6MUR - chains C and E of the 8 polymer chains in the assembly; structure by electron microscopy, 3.10 A resolution.

[Chain C]
Molecule: Uncharacterized protein Csm3
Source organism: Thermococcus onnurineus
Reference sequence: B6YWC0 (B6YWC0_THEON); residues 1-290 here = UniProt positions 1-290
Chain sequence (291 residues; each row starts with the number of its first residue; numbering starts at 0):
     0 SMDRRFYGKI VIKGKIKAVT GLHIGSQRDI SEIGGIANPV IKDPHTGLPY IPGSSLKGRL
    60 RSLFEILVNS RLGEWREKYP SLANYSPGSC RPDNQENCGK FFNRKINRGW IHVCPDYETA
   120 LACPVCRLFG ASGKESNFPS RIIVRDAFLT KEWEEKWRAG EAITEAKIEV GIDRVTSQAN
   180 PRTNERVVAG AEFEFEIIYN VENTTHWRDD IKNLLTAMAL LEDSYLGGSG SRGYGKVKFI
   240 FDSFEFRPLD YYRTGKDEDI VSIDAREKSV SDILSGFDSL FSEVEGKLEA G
Disordered / not traced: 0-3, 28-33, 288-290
Construct notes: expression tag (0); engineered mutation Ala-36 (Asp in B6YWC0)
Metal / ion sites: Zn2+: His-111, Cys-113, Cys-122, Cys-125
What the authors report for this chain:
  - binding site for the 38-nt RNA strand: Ser-53, Lys-56, Arg-58, Arg-60, Ile-167, Ile-171, Arg-173, Arg-181, Gly-226, Gly-227, Arg-231
  - mutagenesis - K56A/R60A: decreased catalytic activity with the 40-nt RNA strand
  - mutagenesis - H22A, K41A, R181A, G226A/G227A: unchanged catalytic activity with the 40-nt RNA strand
  - mutagenesis - D36A: abolished catalytic activity with the 40-nt RNA strand

[Chain E]
Molecule: Uncharacterized protein
Source organism: Thermococcus onnurineus (strain NA1)
Reference sequence: B6YWC1 (B6YWC1_THEON); numbering as in UniProt (aligned over 1-289)
Chain sequence (289 residues; numbered 1 to 289; the number before each row is that of its first residue):
     1 MPKFIAVKLI PKGPFRDIPR ADTLFGAIGN AISAIHGQSA VEELVDAFVG GARISSAFPY
    61 SGDTYYLPKP LSVEPALEGI LTGLDEEERY TTAKRLRKAK YLDLKNFELA LRLRPFTIPE
   121 EIPYARVDVP RVVLDRVTQD SSIYFWEEIR FREKSGVYFL YSGPREVFDG YIAPAMRFLG
   181 DTGIGGKSTW GAGLFEVEFH EMKIDAPGSE YSVTLSNALP TKTPVLWRLL RKGGWSFGRR
   241 KPRMTFIAEG SIVKNDPGGM ERLELGLSHE VYVYGLTFPL GVELPEGLE
Disordered / not traced: 1, 288-289
What the authors report for this chain:
  - binding site for the 38-nt RNA strand: Ala-27, Leu-134, Arg-136, Ile-143, Tyr-144, Gly-234, Trp-235, His-269
  - mutagenesis - Y144A, W235A: unchanged catalytic activity with the 40-nt RNA strand

[Interface between chain C and chain E]
Pairs across the interface (59):
  Phe-5(C) / Ala-34(E)  hydrophobic
  Phe-5(C) / Phe-178(E)  hydrophobic
  Lys-8(C) / Asp-181(E)
  Ser-25(C) / Pro-130(E)
  Asp-42(C) / Arg-150(E)
  Pro-43(C) / Val-127(E)  hydrophobic
  Pro-43(C) / Arg-150(E)
  His-44(C) / Ala-125(E)
  His-44(C) / Arg-150(E)  hydrogen bond (side chain-backbone)
  His-44(C) / Phe-151(E)
  His-44(C) / Arg-152(E)  hydrogen bond
  Tyr-49(C) / Arg-150(E)  hydrogen bond
  Ser-53(C) / Arg-131(E)  hydrogen bond
  Ser-53(C) / Trp-190(E)
  Lys-56(C) / Thr-189(E)
  Ser-61(C) / Arg-136(E)
  Glu-64(C) / Arg-136(E)  salt bridge
  Ile-65(C) / Arg-136(E)
  Arg-90(C) / Asp-135(E)  salt bridge
  Arg-90(C) / Thr-138(E)
  Arg-90(C) / Asp-140(E)  salt bridge
  Phe-101(C) / Arg-136(E)
  Phe-101(C) / Val-137(E)  hydrophobic
  Ile-105(C) / Val-133(E)  hydrophobic
  Asn-106(C) / Ser-142(E)
  Arg-107(C) / Asp-140(E)
  Arg-107(C) / Ser-141(E)  hydrogen bond (side chain-backbone)
  Arg-107(C) / Ser-142(E)  hydrogen bond (backbone-side chain)
  Gly-108(C) / Asp-135(E)
  Trp-109(C) / Asp-135(E)  hydrogen bond (backbone-side chain)
  Trp-109(C) / Arg-136(E)  hydrogen bond (backbone-backbone)
  Ile-110(C) / Val-133(E)  hydrophobic
  Ile-110(C) / Arg-136(E)
  Ser-139(C) / Thr-189(E)  hydrogen bond
  Ile-141(C) / Thr-189(E)  hydrogen bond (backbone-side chain)
  Ile-142(C) / Asp-181(E)
  Ile-142(C) / Ser-188(E)
  Ile-142(C) / Thr-189(E)
  Ile-142(C) / Leu-194(E)  hydrophobic
  Val-143(C) / Thr-189(E)  hydrogen bond (backbone-backbone)
  Val-143(C) / Trp-190(E)
  Val-143(C) / Gly-191(E)  hydrogen bond (backbone-backbone)
  Arg-144(C) / Lys-12(E)  hydrogen bond (side chain-backbone)
  Arg-144(C) / Leu-194(E)
  Asp-145(C) / Pro-14(E)
  Asp-145(C) / Trp-190(E)
  Phe-147(C) / Arg-150(E)
  Ile-197(C) / Asp-181(E)
  Arg-246(C) / Asp-181(E)  salt bridge
  Leu-248(C) / Ile-35(E)  hydrophobic
  Tyr-251(C) / Ile-35(E)  hydrophobic
  Tyr-251(C) / Pro-174(E)
  Tyr-251(C) / Arg-177(E)
  Tyr-251(C) / Phe-178(E)
  Tyr-251(C) / Asp-181(E)  hydrogen bond
  Arg-252(C) / Ile-35(E)
  Arg-252(C) / Pro-174(E)
  Arg-252(C) / Arg-177(E)
  Gly-254(C) / Arg-177(E)
Also at the interface, not in a pair above, chain C (40 interface residues in all): Thr-45, Pro-51, Gly-52, Arg-60, Ser-88, Asn-136, Thr-253
Also at the interface, not in a pair above, chain E (35 interface residues in all): His-36, Tyr-124, Val-129, Leu-134, Glu-153, Thr-182, Gly-238

[In short]
40 residues of chain C face 35 of chain E across their interface, with 14 hydrogen bonds and 4 salt bridges.
Among the polar pairs are Glu-64(C)/Arg-136(E), Arg-90(C)/Asp-135(E) and Arg-90(C)/Asp-140(E). The paper
reports a binding site for the 38-nt RNA strand at Ser-53(C), Lys-56(C) and Ala-27(E) among others; K56A/R60A
of chain C reduce catalytic activity with the 40-nt RNA strand; 8 substitutions were tested in all.
Here chain C is Uncharacterized protein Csm3 (Thermococcus onnurineus) and chain E is Uncharacterized protein
(Thermococcus onnurineus (strain NA1)). Entry 6MUR (Cryo-EM structure of Csm-crRNA-target RNA ternary complex
in type III-A CRISPR-Cas system) was determined by electron microscopy together with 6MUA, 6MUU, 6MUS and 6MUT
from the same study.
